6W1Z - chains C and D of the 21 polymer chains in the assembly; structure by electron microscopy, 2.70 A resolution.

Chain C (and D):
Name: ATP-dependent Clp protease ATP-binding subunit ClpA
From: Escherichia coli (strain K12)
Notes: chain D of this document is another copy of the same molecule, construct and numbering; everything in this record applies to it too
Reference sequence: P0ABH9 (CLPA_ECOLI); numbering as in UniProt (aligned over 1-758)
Amino-acid sequence (758 residues; numbered 1 to 758; the number before each row is that of its first residue):
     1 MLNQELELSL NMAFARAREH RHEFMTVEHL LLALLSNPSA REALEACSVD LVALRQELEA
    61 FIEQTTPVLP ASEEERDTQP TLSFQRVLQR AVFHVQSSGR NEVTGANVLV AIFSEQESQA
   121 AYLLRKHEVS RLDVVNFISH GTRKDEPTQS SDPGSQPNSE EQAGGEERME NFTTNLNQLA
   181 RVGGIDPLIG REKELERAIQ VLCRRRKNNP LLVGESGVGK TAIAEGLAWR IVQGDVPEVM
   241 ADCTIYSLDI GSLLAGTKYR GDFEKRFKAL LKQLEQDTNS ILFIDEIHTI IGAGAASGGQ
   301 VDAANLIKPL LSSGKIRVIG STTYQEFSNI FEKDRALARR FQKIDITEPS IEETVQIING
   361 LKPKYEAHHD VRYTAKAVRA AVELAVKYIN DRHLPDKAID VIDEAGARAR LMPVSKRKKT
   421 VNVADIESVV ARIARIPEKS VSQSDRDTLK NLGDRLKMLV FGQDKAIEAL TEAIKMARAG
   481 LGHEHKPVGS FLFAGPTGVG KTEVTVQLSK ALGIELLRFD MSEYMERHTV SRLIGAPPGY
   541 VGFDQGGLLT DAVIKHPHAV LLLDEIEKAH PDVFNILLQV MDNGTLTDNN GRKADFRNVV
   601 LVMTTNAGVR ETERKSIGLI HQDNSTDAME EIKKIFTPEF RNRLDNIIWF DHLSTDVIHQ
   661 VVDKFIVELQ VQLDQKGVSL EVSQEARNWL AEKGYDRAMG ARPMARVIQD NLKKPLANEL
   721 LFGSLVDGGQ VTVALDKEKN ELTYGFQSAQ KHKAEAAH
Unresolved in the structure: 1-168, 747-758
Ligand contacts:
  - ATP (adenosine-5'-triphosphate), molecule 1: Pro-187, Leu-188, Ile-189, Arg-191, Ser-216, Gly-217, Val-218, Gly-219, Lys-220, Thr-221, Ala-222, Thr-323, Ile-357, Leu-361, Pro-395, Asp-396, Ile-399
  - ATP, molecule 2: Ala-336, Arg-339, Arg-340
  - ATP, molecule 3: Leu-459, Val-460, Phe-461, Thr-497, Gly-498, Val-499, Gly-500, Lys-501, Thr-502, Glu-503, Glu-565, Asn-606, Leu-653, Val-657, Val-661, Lys-664, Phe-665, Ala-701, Arg-702
Curated features (UniProtKB/Swiss-Prot):
  - binding site (ATP): Gly-214 to Thr-221, Gly-495 to Thr-502
From the paper describing this entry:
  - binding site for RepA, green fluorescent protein fusion: Tyr-259, His-528, Tyr-540, Val-541
  - binding site for ATP: Arg-339, Arg-340, Arg-643

How chain C and chain D interact:
Pairs across the interface (153; chain C residue first):
  Arg-197(C) with Glu-404(D), salt bridge; Arg-432(D), hydrogen bond (side chain-backbone); Ile-433(D)
  Ile-199(C) with Leu-411(D), hydrophobic
  Gln-200(C) with Glu-404(D); Ala-407(D); Arg-408(D); Leu-411(D); Arg-432(D)
  Cys-203(C) with His-369(D); Ala-407(D); Leu-411(D), hydrophobic
  Arg-204(C) with His-369(D); Asp-400(D), salt bridge; Asp-403(D), salt bridge; Glu-404(D); Ala-407(D)
  Arg-205(C) with Asp-186(D), salt bridge; Lys-364(D); Tyr-365(D); His-368(D); His-369(D); Asp-403(D), hydrogen bond (backbone-side chain)
  Arg-206(C) with Asp-403(D), hydrogen bond (backbone-side chain)
  Lys-207(C) with Asp-396(D), salt bridge; Asp-400(D), salt bridge
  Glu-215(C) with Lys-555(D), salt bridge
  Glu-238(C) with Val-414(D)
  Val-239(C) with Arg-410(D); Leu-411(D), hydrophobic
  Arg-260(C) with Thr-257(D); Tyr-259(D), hydrogen bond (side chain-backbone); Gly-294(D), hydrogen bond (side chain-backbone); Ala-296(D); Gln-300(D), hydrogen bond
  Gly-261(C) with Leu-254(D); Ala-255(D)
  Glu-264(C) with Gly-251(D); Ala-255(D)
  Lys-265(C) with Ala-255(D); Gly-256(D)
  Lys-268(C) with Asp-249(D), salt bridge; Gly-251(D); Ser-252(D)
  Ser-297(C) with Ala-295(D)
  Gly-298(C) with Ala-293(D)
  Gly-299(C) with Thr-289(D)
  Gln-300(C) with Ile-250(D); Leu-254(D); Thr-289(D), hydrogen bond (side chain-backbone)
  Asn-305(C) with Glu-286(D), hydrogen bond; Thr-289(D)
  Leu-306(C) with Gly-251(D)
  Lys-308(C) with Glu-286(D), salt bridge
  Tyr-324(C) with Arg-435(D), hydrogen bond; Ile-554(D), hydrogen bond (side chain-backbone); Lys-555(D)
  Ser-328(C) with Arg-592(D)
  Asn-329(C) with Asp-544(D), hydrogen bond (side chain-backbone)
  Glu-332(C) with Arg-592(D), salt bridge
  Arg-335(C) with Ser-216(D)
  Ala-338(C) with Arg-392(D), hydrogen bond (backbone-side chain)
  Arg-339(C) with Gly-217(D); Arg-392(D); Asp-396(D), salt bridge
  Phe-341(C) with Arg-392(D), hydrogen bond (backbone-side chain)
  Gln-342(C) with Ile-433(D)
  Asp-345(C) with Arg-435(D), salt bridge
  Glu-438(C) with Lys-676(D), salt bridge
  Val-441(C) with Leu-721(D), hydrophobic
  Arg-446(C) with Leu-720(D), hydrogen bond (side chain-backbone); Leu-721(D), hydrogen bond (side chain-backbone); Phe-722(D); Val-726(D)
  Leu-449(C) with Leu-721(D), hydrophobic
  Lys-450(C) with Phe-722(D)
  Glu-472(C) with Lys-714(D)
  Lys-475(C) with Asn-718(D), hydrogen bond; Leu-721(D); Phe-722(D)
  Met-476(C) with Gln-709(D); Lys-713(D); Lys-714(D)
  Ala-479(C) with Lys-676(D); Ala-717(D), hydrophobic; Leu-721(D), hydrophobic
  Leu-481(C) with Leu-669(D), hydrophobic; Gln-672(D); Leu-673(D), hydrophobic; Lys-713(D); Leu-716(D), hydrophobic; Leu-720(D), hydrophobic
  Gly-482(C) with Gln-672(D), hydrogen bond (backbone-side chain); Lys-713(D)
  Glu-484(C) with Gln-672(D), hydrogen bond
  Arg-527(C) with Met-525(D), hydrogen bond (side chain-backbone)
  Val-530(C) with Met-525(D), hydrophobic
  Ser-531(C) with Glu-526(D)
  Ile-534(C) with Arg-532(D)
  Pro-537(C) with His-528(D); Thr-529(D); Ser-531(D)
  Pro-538(C) with Ser-531(D), hydrogen bond (backbone-side chain); Arg-532(D); Ala-536(D); Gly-542(D)
  Gly-539(C) with Ala-536(D); Tyr-540(D); Val-541(D); Gly-542(D)
  Tyr-540(C) with His-528(D); Ser-531(D); Val-541(D)
  Phe-543(C) with Val-541(D), hydrophobic; Gln-545(D)
  Asp-572(C) with Met-525(D)
  Asn-575(C) with Ser-522(D), hydrogen bond (backbone-side chain); Met-525(D); Lys-568(D)
  Ile-576(C) with Ser-522(D); Met-525(D), hydrophobic
  Gln-579(C) with Asp-520(D); Ser-522(D), hydrogen bond; Glu-523(D), hydrogen bond
  Asp-582(C) with Arg-702(D), salt bridge
  Asn-583(C) with Arg-518(D), hydrogen bond
  Leu-586(C) with Glu-523(D)
  Thr-587(C) with Glu-523(D), hydrogen bond (backbone-side chain); Arg-532(D), hydrogen bond (backbone-side chain)
  Asp-588(C) with Arg-532(D), hydrogen bond (backbone-side chain)
  Asn-589(C) with Arg-532(D); Gln-545(D), hydrogen bond (backbone-side chain)
  Asn-590(C) with Gln-545(D), hydrogen bond
  Gly-591(C) with Leu-548(D)
  Lys-633(C) with Arg-610(D), hydrogen bond (backbone-side chain)
  Lys-634(C) with Arg-610(D)
  Thr-637(C) with Arg-610(D)
  Pro-638(C) with Arg-610(D); Glu-613(D)
  Glu-639(C) with Lys-568(D), salt bridge; Asn-606(D)
  Arg-641(C) with Arg-706(D)
  Asn-642(C) with Thr-497(D), hydrogen bond; Gly-498(D); Met-699(D), hydrogen bond (side chain-backbone); Arg-702(D); Arg-706(D), hydrogen bond (backbone-side chain)
  Arg-643(C) with Glu-565(D), salt bridge; Arg-702(D); Arg-706(D)
  Leu-644(C) with Arg-706(D), hydrogen bond (backbone-side chain)
  Asp-645(C) with Arg-706(D); Gln-709(D)
Interface residues without a listed pair, chain C (89 interface residues in all): Val-201, Tyr-259, Ala-304, Gln-325, Ala-336, Lys-343, Arg-478, Gly-480, His-483, Lys-486, Leu-578, Thr-585, Phe-636
Interface residues without a listed pair, chain D (90 interface residues in all): Lys-258, Arg-260, Gly-261, Phe-263, Glu-264, Gly-292, Glu-326, Asn-590, Val-609, Pro-703

In short:
The interface between chain C and chain D involves 89 residues on one side and 90 on the other, with 34
hydrogen bonds and 16 salt bridges. Among the polar pairs are Arg-197(C)/Glu-404(D), Arg-204(C)/Asp-400(D) and
Arg-204(C)/Asp-403(D). From the paper: a binding site for RepA, green fluorescent protein fusion at
Tyr-259(C), His-528(C) and Tyr-540(C) among others; a binding site for ATP at Arg-339(C), Arg-340(C) and
Arg-643(C).
Both chains are ATP-dependent Clp protease ATP-binding subunit ClpA (Escherichia coli (strain K12)). Entry
6W1Z (ClpAP Engaged1 State bound to RepA-GFP) was determined by electron microscopy (same publication as 6UQE,
6UQO, 6W20, 6W21, 6W22, 6W23 and 6W24).
